Entry 6SK5 (electron microscopy, 3.60 A resolution); this record covers chains B and C of the 4 polymer chains in the assembly.

Chain B:
Name: Rhinovirus B5 VP2
Source organism: Human rhinovirus B5
Notes: EC 3.4.22.29, 3.6.1.15, 3.4.22.28, 2.7.7.48
UniProtKB: B9V433 (B9V433_9ENTO); residues 8-259 here correspond to UniProt positions 77-328 (UniProt number = residue number + 69)
Chain sequence (252 residues; each row starts with the number of its first residue):
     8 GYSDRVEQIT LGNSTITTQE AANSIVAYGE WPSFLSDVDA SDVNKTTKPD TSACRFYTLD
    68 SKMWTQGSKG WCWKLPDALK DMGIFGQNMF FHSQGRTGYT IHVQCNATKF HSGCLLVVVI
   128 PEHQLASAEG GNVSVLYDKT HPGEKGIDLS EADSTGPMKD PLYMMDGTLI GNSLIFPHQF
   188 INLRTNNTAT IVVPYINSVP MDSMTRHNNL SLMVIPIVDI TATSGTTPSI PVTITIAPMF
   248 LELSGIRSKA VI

Chain C:
Name: Rhinovirus B5 VP3
Source organism: Human rhinovirus B5
Notes: EC 3.4.22.29, 3.6.1.15, 3.4.22.28, 2.7.7.48
UniProtKB: B9V433 (B9V433_9ENTO); residues 1-230 here correspond to UniProt positions 330-559 (UniProt number = residue number + 329)
Chain sequence (230 residues; row label = number of the first residue in the row):
     1 GLPTVLTPGS EQFLTTDDRQ SPSAMPNYEP TPLIHIPGEV KNLLEIAQVD TLIPLNNTTN
    61 TTGLGMYRIP LVQNMQGEQV FGFRLYLGDG VLKTTLLGEL CQYFTHWAGS LRLSFMYTGP
   121 ALSSAKLLIA YTPPGAQGPT KRKEAMLGTH VVWDIGLQST VVLNIPWTSG VQYRYTDPDT
   181 YTSAGFVSCW YQTSLVLPPQ TQQTVYMLGF ISACPDFKLR LMKDTQSIHQ
Construct notes: conflict T4 (Ala333 in B9V433)

Chain B / chain C interface:
Contacting residue pairs (56; chain B residue first):
  Y35(B) with G38(C)
  E37(B) with H35(C), salt bridge; P37(C)
  D46(B) with I34(C); H35(C), hydrogen bond (side chain-backbone)
  K116(B) with P120(C); A121(C), hydrogen bond (backbone-backbone); L122(C)
  F117(B) with L122(C), hydrophobic
  H118(B) with P120(C)
  S119(B) with T118(C); G119(C); P120(C)
  G120(B) with T118(C), hydrogen bond (backbone-backbone)
  L169(B) with Y67(C), hydrophobic
  L176(B) with T94(C)
  I177(B) with L64(C), hydrophobic; Y67(C), hydrophobic
  G178(B) with T51(C); L52(C), hydrogen bond (backbone-backbone); Y67(C)
  N179(B) with T51(C); T94(C), hydrogen bond (side chain-backbone); T95(C); L96(C), hydrogen bond (side chain-backbone)
  L181(B) with V49(C); D50(C); L52(C), hydrophobic; F210(C), hydrophobic
  I182(B) with I46(C), hydrophobic; L96(C), hydrophobic
  F187(B) with F210(C), hydrophobic
  N189(B) with M116(C), hydrogen bond; T118(C)
  R191(B) with Y117(C); G119(C), hydrogen bond (side chain-backbone); P120(C); A121(C); I155(C); G156(C), hydrogen bond (side chain-backbone); S159(C)
  Y202(B) with P37(C)
  N204(B) with I36(C)
  S205(B) with I34(C)
  V206(B) with I34(C)
  P207(B) with I34(C)
  P223(B) with L64(C)
  I224(B) with R68(C), hydrogen bond (backbone-side chain); L208(C), hydrophobic
  V225(B) with R68(C); T118(C)
  D226(B) with R68(C), salt bridge
  A229(B) with Q203(C), hydrogen bond (backbone-side chain)
  T230(B) with P120(C); T201(C); Q203(C), hydrogen bond (backbone-side chain)
Interface residues without a listed pair, chain B (37 interface residues in all): R12, C121, P168, T192, P201, I203, I222, S231
Interface residues without a listed pair, chain C (35 interface residues in all): G63, L157, P198, Q202, Y206

Overview:
37 residues of chain B face 35 of chain C across their interface, with 12 hydrogen bonds and 2 salt bridges.
Among the polar pairs are E37(B)-H35(C), D226(B)-R68(C) and D46(B)-H35(C).
Chain B is Rhinovirus B5 VP2 and chain C is Rhinovirus B5 VP3, both from Human rhinovirus B5; the structure,
Cryo-EM structure of rhinovirus-B5 complexed to antiviral OBR-5-340, was determined by electron microscopy
together with 6SK6 and 6SK7 from the same study.
